4DFM - chains A and C of the 3 polymer chains in the assembly; structure by X-ray diffraction, 1.89 A resolution.

# Chain A
Name: DNA polymerase I, thermostable
Source organism: Thermus aquaticus
Notes: EC 2.7.7.7; fragment: Klenow Fragment
UniProtKB: P19821 (DPO1_THEAQ); numbering as in UniProt (aligned over 293-832)
Chain sequence (540 residues; numbered 293 to 832; the number before each row is that of its first residue):
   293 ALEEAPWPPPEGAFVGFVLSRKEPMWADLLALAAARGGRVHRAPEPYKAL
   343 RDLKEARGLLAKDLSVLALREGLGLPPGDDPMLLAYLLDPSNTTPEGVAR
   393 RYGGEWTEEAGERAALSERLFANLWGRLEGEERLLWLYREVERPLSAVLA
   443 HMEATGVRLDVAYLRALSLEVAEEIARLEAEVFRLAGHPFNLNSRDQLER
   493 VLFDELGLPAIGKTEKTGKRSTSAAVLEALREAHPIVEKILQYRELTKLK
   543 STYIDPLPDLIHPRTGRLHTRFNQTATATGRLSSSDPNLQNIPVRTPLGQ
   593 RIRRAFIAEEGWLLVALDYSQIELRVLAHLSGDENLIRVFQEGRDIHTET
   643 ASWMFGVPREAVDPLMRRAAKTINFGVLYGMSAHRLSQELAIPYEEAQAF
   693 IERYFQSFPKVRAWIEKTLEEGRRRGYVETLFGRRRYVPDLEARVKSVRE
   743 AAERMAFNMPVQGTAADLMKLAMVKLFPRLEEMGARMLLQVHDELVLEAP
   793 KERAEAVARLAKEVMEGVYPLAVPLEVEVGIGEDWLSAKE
Disordered / not traced: 293
Metal / ion sites: Mg2+ site 1: Asp610, Tyr611, Asp785 (together with 0L6); Mg2+ site 2: Asp610, Asp785 (together with 0L6)
Residues lining bound ligands: 0L6 (5-(5-aminopent-1-yn-1-yl)-2'-deoxycytidine 5'-(tetrahydrogen triphosphate)): Arg573, Asp610, Tyr611, Ser612, Gln613, Ile614, Glu615, His639, Arg659, Arg660, Lys663, Thr664, Phe667, Asp785

# Chain C
Molecule: 16-nt DNA strand
Notes: fragment: DNA Template
Sequence (16 nucleotides; each row starts with the number of its first residue):
   201 AAAGCGCGCCGTGGTC

# Interface between chain A and chain C
Pairs across the interface (56):
  Asn483(A) with DT212(C), hydrogen bond to the phosphate
  Asn485(A) with DG211(C), phosphate contact; DT212(C), sugar contact
  Ser486(A) with DT212(C), hydrogen bond to the phosphate; DG213(C), hydrogen bond to the phosphate
  Asp488(A) with DG213(C), sugar contact
  Gln489(A) with DG213(C), phosphate contact
  Ile503(A) with DA201(C), base contact
  Gly504(A) with DA201(C), sugar contact
  Lys505(A) with DA201(C), sugar contact
  Ser513(A) with DA201(C), sugar contact
  Ser515(A) with DA201(C), hydrogen bond to the phosphate
  Ala517(A) with DA201(C), base contact; DA202(C), base contact
  Val518(A) with DA201(C), base contact
  Ala521(A) with DA201(C), base contact
  Ser543(A) with DC210(C), sugar contact
  Thr544(A) with DC210(C), hydrogen bond to the sugar
  Ala568(A) with DG208(C), phosphate contact
  Thr569(A) with DC207(C), phosphate contact
  Ala570(A) with DG206(C), phosphate contact; DC207(C), hydrogen bond to the phosphate
  Thr571(A) with DG206(C), sugar contact
  Arg573(A) with DG206(C), hydrogen bond to the base
  Ser575(A) with DC207(C), phosphate contact; DG208(C), hydrogen bond to the phosphate
  Ser576(A) with DG208(C), sugar contact
  Ser577(A) with DG208(C), phosphate contact; DC209(C), phosphate contact
  Asp578(A) with DC209(C), hydrogen bond to the phosphate
  Asn580(A) with DG208(C), hydrogen bond to the sugar; DC209(C), phosphate contact
  Thr664(A) with DG204(C), base contact
  Phe667(A) with DG204(C), base contact
  Gly668(A) with DG204(C), base contact
  Tyr671(A) with DG204(C), base contact
  Gly672(A) with DA203(C), sugar contact; DG204(C), sugar contact
  Met673(A) with DG204(C), hydrogen bond to the sugar
  Ser674(A) with DG204(C), hydrogen bond to the phosphate
  His676(A) with DA201(C), base contact; DA202(C), base contact
  Arg677(A) with DA202(C), base contact; DG204(C), salt bridge to the phosphate
  Gln680(A) with DA201(C), base contact; DA202(C), base contact
  Glu681(A) with DA202(C), base contact
  Arg728(A) with DG206(C), salt bridge to the phosphate
  Arg746(A) with DA203(C), sugar contact; DG204(C), hydrogen bond to the phosphate; DC205(C), salt bridge to the phosphate
  Met747(A) with DC205(C), phosphate contact; DG206(C), phosphate contact
  Asn750(A) with DC205(C), sugar contact
  Gln754(A) with DC205(C), hydrogen bond to the base; DG206(C), hydrogen bond to the sugar
Other interface residues (no listed pair), chain A (49 interface residues in all): Glu507, Lys540, Pro548, Asn565, Pro579, Asn583, Ala743, His784

# Overview
49 residues of chain A and 13 residues of chain C are in contact; the contacts include 15 hydrogen bonds and 3
salt bridges. Polar contacts include Arg573(A)-DG206(C), Gln754(A)-DC205(C) and Thr544(A)-DC210(C). Ligands of
chain A: compound 0L6. Asp610(A), Tyr611(A) and Asp785(A) coordinate Mg2+ site 1.
Chain A is DNA polymerase I, thermostable (Thermus aquaticus) and chain C is a 16-nt DNA strand; the
structure, Crystal structure of the large fragment of DNA polymerase I from Thermus aquaticus in ternary
complex ..., was determined by X-ray diffraction (same publication as 4DF4, 4DF8, 4DFJ, 4DFK and 4DFP).
